PDB entry 3F6B | X-ray diffraction, 1.34 A resolution | chain X

# Chain X
Protein: Benzoylformate decarboxylase
From: Pseudomonas putida
Notes: EC 4.1.1.7
Reference sequence: P20906 (MDLC_PSEPU); numbering as in UniProt (aligned over 2-526)
Amino-acid sequence (525 residues; row label = number of the first residue in the row):
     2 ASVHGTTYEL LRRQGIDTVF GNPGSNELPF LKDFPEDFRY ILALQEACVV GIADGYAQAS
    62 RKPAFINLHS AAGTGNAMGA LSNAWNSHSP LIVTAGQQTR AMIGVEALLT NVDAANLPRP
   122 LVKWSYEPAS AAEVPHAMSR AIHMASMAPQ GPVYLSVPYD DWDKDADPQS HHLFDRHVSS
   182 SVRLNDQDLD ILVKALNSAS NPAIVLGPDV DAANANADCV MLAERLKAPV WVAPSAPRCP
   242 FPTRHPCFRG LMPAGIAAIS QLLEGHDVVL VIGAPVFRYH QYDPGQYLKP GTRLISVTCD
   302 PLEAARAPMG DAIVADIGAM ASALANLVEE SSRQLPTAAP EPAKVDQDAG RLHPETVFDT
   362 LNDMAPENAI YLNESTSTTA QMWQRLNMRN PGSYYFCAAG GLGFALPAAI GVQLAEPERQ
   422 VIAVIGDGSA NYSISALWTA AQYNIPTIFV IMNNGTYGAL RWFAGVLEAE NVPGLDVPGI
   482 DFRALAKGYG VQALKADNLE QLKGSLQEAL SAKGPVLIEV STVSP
Ligand contacts: 8PA (3-[(4-amino-2-methylpyrimidin-5-yl)methyl]-5-(2-{[(S)-hydroxy(phosphonooxy)phosphoryl]oxy}ethyl)-2-[(1S,2E)-1-hydroxy-3-pyridin-3-ylprop-2-en-1-yl]-4-methyl-1,3-thiazol-3-ium): Asn23, Pro24, Gly25, Ser26, Glu47, His70, Ala73, Gly74, Asn77, Leu109, Leu110, His281, Glu375, Ser376, Thr377, Ser378, Thr379, Phe397, Gly401, Gly402, Leu403, Gly427, Asp428, Gly429, Ser430, Tyr433, Asn455, Thr457, Tyr458, Gly459, Ala460, Leu461, Phe464
Swiss-Prot annotation at these positions:
  - binding site (Mg(2+)): Asn117, Leu118, Arg120
  - binding site (Ca(2+)): Asp428, Asn455, Thr457

# Summary
Ligands of chain X: compound 8PA. UniProt lists 3 Mg2+-binding residues and 3 Ca2+-binding residues.
Chain X is Benzoylformate decarboxylase (Pseudomonas putida); the structure, Crystal structure of
benzoylformate decarboxylase in complex with the pyridyl inhibitor PAA, was determined by X-ray diffraction
(same publication as 3F6E).
